PDB entry 5OU8 | X-ray diffraction, 2.50 A resolution | chains B and D of the 5 polymer chains in the assembly

[Chain B]
Protein: Platelet glycoprotein VI
From: Homo sapiens
Notes: engineered mutation(s): -102-105 -131-136
Reference sequence: Q9HCN6 (GPVI_HUMAN); aligned to UniProt positions 21-196 over residues 1-176 (the alignment contains insertions or deletions, so no single offset holds)
Sequence (181 residues; numbered -1 to 179; the number before each row is that of its first residue; numbers below 1 keep their minus sign (Gly-1 is residue -1)):
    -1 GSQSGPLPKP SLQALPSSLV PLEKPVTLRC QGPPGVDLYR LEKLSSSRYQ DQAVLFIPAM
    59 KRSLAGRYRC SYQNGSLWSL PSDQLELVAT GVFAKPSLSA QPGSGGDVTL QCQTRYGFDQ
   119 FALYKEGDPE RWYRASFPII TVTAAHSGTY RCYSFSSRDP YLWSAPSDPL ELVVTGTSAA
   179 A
Not modelled in the structure: -1 to 4, 174-179
Sequence notes: expression tag (-1 to 0, 177-179)
Disulfide bonds: Cys28-Cys68, Cys110-Cys150
Covalently attached groups: N-acetylglucosamine (NAG) linked to Asn72
What the authors report for this chain:
  - specificity-determining residues: Glu40, Gln71
  - post-translational modification sites: Asn72
  - binding site for N-acetylglucosamine: Asn72
  - mutagenesis - Q82A: unchanged binding to CRP
  - mutagenesis - L36A (6-fold), Q82A (14-fold): decreased binding to collagen I
  - mutagenesis - Q82A (27-fold): decreased binding to III-30
  - mutagenesis - L36A (7-fold), Q71A (7-fold): decreased binding to CRP
  - mutagenesis - L36A, Q71A: unchanged binding to III-30

[Chain D]
Protein: (GPO)5
Sequence (15 residues; numbered 1 to 15; the number before each row is that of its first residue):
     1 GPPGPPGPPG PPGPP
Modified positions: Pro3, Pro6, Pro9, Pro12, Pro15 (4-hydroxyproline; HYP)

[How chain B and chain D interact]
Residue-residue contacts - 9 pairs, chain B then chain D:
  Arg38(B) with Pro11(D)
  Arg67(B) with Pro12(D), hydrogen bond (side chain-backbone); Gly13(D); Pro14(D)
  Gln71(B) with Pro8(D)
  Ser74(B) with Pro8(D)
  Trp76(B) with Pro9(D), hydrogen bond (side chain-backbone); Gly10(D), hydrogen bond (side chain-backbone); Pro11(D)
Other interface residues (no listed pair), chain B (8 interface residues in all): Glu40, Ser69, Gln82
Other interface residues (no listed pair), chain D (8 interface residues in all): Pro15

[Overview]
The chain B/chain D interface involves 8 residues from each chain; the contacts include 3 hydrogen bonds.
Polar pairs include Arg67(B)-Pro12(D), Trp76(B)-Pro9(D) and Trp76(B)-Gly10(D). N-acetylglucosamine is
covalently linked to Asn72(B). From the paper: a binding site for N-acetylglucosamine at Asn72(B); L36A and
Q82A of chain B reduce binding to collagen I.
Here chain B is Platelet glycoprotein VI (Homo sapiens) and chain D is (GPO)5. Entry 5OU8 (Crystal structure
of Glycoprotein VI in complex with collagen-peptide (GPO)5) was determined by X-ray diffraction.
